6CKZ - chains A and B of the 3 polymer chains in the assembly; structure by X-ray diffraction, 1.50 A resolution.

== Chain A ==
Molecule: Caspase-3 subunit p17
Source organism: Homo sapiens
Notes: EC 3.4.22.56
UniProt: P42574 (CASP3_HUMAN); residue numbers follow UniProt; this construct covers 1-175
Chain sequence (175 residues; each row starts with the number of its first residue):
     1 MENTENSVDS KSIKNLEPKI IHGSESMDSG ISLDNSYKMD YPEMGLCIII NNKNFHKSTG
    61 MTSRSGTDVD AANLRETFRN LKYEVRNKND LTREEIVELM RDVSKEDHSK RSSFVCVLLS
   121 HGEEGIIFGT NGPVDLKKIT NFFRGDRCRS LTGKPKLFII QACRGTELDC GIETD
Unresolved in the structure: 1-28, 175
Swiss-Prot annotation at these positions:
  - active site: His-121, Cys-163
  - modified residue: Met-1 (N-acetylmethionine), Lys-11 (N6-acetyllysine), Ser-26 (Phosphoserine), Cys-163 (S-nitrosocysteine)
  - mutagenesis: Asp-9 (D9A: In P3-D3A mutant; abolished cleavage and activation, leading to prevent thiol protease activity; when associated with A-28 and A-175), Asp-28 (D28A: In P3-D3A mutant; abolished cleavage and activation, leading to prevent thiol protease activity; when associated with A-9 and A-175), Asp-175 (D175A: In P3-D3A mutant; abolished cleavage and activation, leading to prevent thiol protease activity; when associated with A-9 and A-28)

== Chain B ==
Molecule: Caspase-3 subunit p12
Source organism: Homo sapiens
Notes: EC 3.4.22.56
UniProt: P42574 (CASP3_HUMAN); numbering as in UniProt (aligned over 176-277)
Chain sequence (110 residues; each row starts with the number of its first residue):
   176 SGVDDDMACH KIPVEADFLY AYSTAPGYYS WRNSKDGSWF IQSLCAMLKQ YADKLEFMHI
   236 LTRVNRKVAT EFESFSFDAT FHAKKQIPCI VSMLTKELYF YHLEHHHHHH
Unresolved in the structure: 176-184, 280-285
Sequence notes: expression tag (278-285)
Swiss-Prot annotation at these positions:
  - modified residue: Arg-207 (Microbial infection: ADP-riboxanated arginine)
  - mutagenesis: Arg-207 (R207A: Abolished ADP-riboxanation by C.violaceum CopC)
What the authors report for this chain:
  - binding site for Ace-1MH-asp-B3L-phe-1U8: Ser-209

== Interface between chain A and chain B ==
Contacting residue pairs (106; chain A residue first):
  Asp-34(A) / Lys-271(B)  salt bridge
  Asn-35(A) / Lys-271(B)
  Asn-35(A) / Glu-272(B)  hydrogen bond (backbone-backbone)
  Ser-36(A) / Lys-271(B)
  Ser-36(A) / Glu-272(B)
  Ser-36(A) / Tyr-274(B)
  Tyr-37(A) / Asp-192(B)  hydrogen bond
  Tyr-37(A) / Leu-269(B)
  Tyr-37(A) / Thr-270(B)  hydrogen bond (side chain-backbone)
  Tyr-37(A) / Lys-271(B)
  Tyr-37(A) / Glu-272(B)  hydrogen bond (backbone-backbone)
  Met-39(A) / Leu-273(B)  hydrophobic
  Met-39(A) / Tyr-274(B)
  Met-39(A) / His-277(B)
  Asp-40(A) / His-277(B)
  Met-44(A) / Phe-275(B)
  Arg-64(A) / Arg-207(B)
  Ser-65(A) / Arg-207(B)  hydrogen bond (backbone-side chain)
  Ser-65(A) / Asn-208(B)
  Ser-65(A) / Ser-209(B)
  Gly-66(A) / Asn-208(B)
  Gly-66(A) / Ser-209(B)
  Gly-66(A) / Gly-212(B)
  Val-69(A) / Lys-210(B)
  Val-69(A) / Asp-211(B)
  Asp-70(A) / Gly-212(B)
  Asp-70(A) / Ser-213(B)  hydrogen bond
  Asp-70(A) / Ile-216(B)
  Asn-73(A) / Cys-220(B)
  Leu-74(A) / Ile-216(B)  hydrophobic
  Leu-74(A) / Cys-220(B)
  Thr-77(A) / Cys-220(B)  hydrogen bond
  Thr-77(A) / Leu-223(B)
  Phe-78(A) / Leu-223(B)  hydrophobic
  Leu-81(A) / Ala-227(B)  hydrophobic
  Tyr-83(A) / Phe-275(B)
  Leu-119(A) / Ile-216(B)  hydrophobic
  Glu-124(A) / Pro-201(B)
  Glu-124(A) / Gly-202(B)  hydrogen bond (side chain-backbone)
  Lys-137(A) / Glu-190(B)  salt bridge
  Thr-140(A) / Phe-193(B)
  Thr-140(A) / Tyr-195(B)
  Phe-143(A) / Phe-193(B)
  Arg-144(A) / Val-189(B)
  Arg-144(A) / Phe-193(B)
  Gly-145(A) / Val-189(B)  hydrogen bond (backbone-backbone)
  Asp-146(A) / Val-189(B)
  Thr-152(A) / Ile-187(B)
  Gly-153(A) / Asp-192(B)
  Lys-154(A) / Asp-192(B)
  Pro-155(A) / Asp-192(B)
  Pro-155(A) / Leu-273(B)  hydrophobic
  Lys-156(A) / Ala-191(B)
  Lys-156(A) / Asp-192(B)  hydrogen bond (backbone-backbone)
  Lys-156(A) / Phe-193(B)
  Lys-156(A) / Leu-194(B)  hydrogen bond (backbone-backbone)
  Leu-157(A) / Leu-194(B)
  Leu-157(A) / Phe-232(B)  hydrophobic
  Leu-157(A) / Leu-273(B)  hydrophobic
  Phe-158(A) / Phe-193(B)  hydrophobic
  Phe-158(A) / Leu-194(B)  hydrogen bond (backbone-backbone)
  Phe-158(A) / Tyr-195(B)
  Phe-158(A) / Ala-196(B)  hydrogen bond (backbone-backbone)
  Ile-159(A) / Ala-196(B)
  Ile-159(A) / Phe-215(B)  hydrophobic
  Ile-159(A) / Ile-216(B)  hydrophobic
  Ile-159(A) / Leu-219(B)  hydrophobic
  Ile-160(A) / Ala-196(B)  hydrogen bond (backbone-backbone)
  Ile-160(A) / Tyr-197(B)  hydrophobic
  Ile-160(A) / Ser-198(B)  hydrogen bond (backbone-backbone)
  Gln-161(A) / Ser-198(B)  hydrogen bond
  Gln-161(A) / Ser-205(B)  hydrogen bond
  Gln-161(A) / Ser-213(B)  hydrogen bond
  Gln-161(A) / Phe-215(B)
  Gln-161(A) / Ile-216(B)
  Ala-162(A) / Ser-198(B)  hydrogen bond (backbone-side chain)
  Ala-162(A) / Ser-205(B)
  Cys-163(A) / Tyr-203(B)
  Cys-163(A) / Tyr-204(B)  hydrophobic
  Cys-163(A) / Ser-205(B)  hydrogen bond (side chain-backbone)
  Arg-164(A) / Tyr-197(B)
  Arg-164(A) / Thr-199(B)  hydrogen bond (side chain-backbone)
  Arg-164(A) / Ala-200(B)
  Arg-164(A) / Pro-201(B)
  Arg-164(A) / Gly-202(B)  hydrogen bond (backbone-backbone)
  Arg-164(A) / Tyr-203(B)  hydrogen bond (backbone-backbone)
  Arg-164(A) / Cys-264(B)
  Gly-165(A) / Gly-202(B)
  Gly-165(A) / Tyr-203(B)
  Gly-165(A) / Tyr-204(B)
  Thr-166(A) / Gly-202(B)  hydrogen bond (backbone-backbone)
  Thr-166(A) / Tyr-204(B)
  Glu-167(A) / Gly-202(B)  hydrogen bond (backbone-backbone)
  Glu-167(A) / Tyr-203(B)
  Glu-167(A) / Tyr-204(B)  hydrogen bond (backbone-backbone)
  Leu-168(A) / Tyr-203(B)
  Leu-168(A) / Tyr-204(B)  hydrophobic
  Leu-168(A) / Thr-255(B)
  Leu-168(A) / Phe-256(B)  hydrophobic
  Leu-168(A) / Lys-259(B)
  Asp-169(A) / Tyr-203(B)
  Asp-169(A) / Lys-259(B)
  Asp-169(A) / Lys-260(B)  hydrogen bond (backbone-backbone)
  Cys-170(A) / Ala-258(B)
  Cys-170(A) / Lys-259(B)  hydrogen bond
  Gly-171(A) / Lys-260(B)
Other interface residues (no listed pair), chain A (52 interface residues in all): Ser-63, Thr-67, Val-117, His-121, Leu-136, Asn-141
Other interface residues (no listed pair), chain B (48 interface residues in all): Trp-206, Gln-217

== Overview ==
Chain A and chain B form an interface of 52 and 48 residues respectively, with 28 hydrogen bonds and 2 salt
bridges. Among the polar pairs are Asp-34(A)/Lys-271(B), Lys-137(A)/Glu-190(B) and Tyr-37(A)/Asp-192(B). The
paper reports a binding site for Ace-1MH-asp-B3L-phe-1U8 at Ser-209(B).
Chain A is Caspase-3 subunit p17 and chain B is Caspase-3 subunit p12, both from Homo sapiens; the structure,
Human caspase-3 in complex with Ac-DW3-KE, was determined by X-ray diffraction, deposited together with 6CL0,
6CL1 and 6CL2.
